2ZFR - chains L and H of the 3 polymer chains in the assembly; structure by X-ray diffraction, 1.85 A resolution.

Chain L:
Molecule: thrombin light chain
From: Homo sapiens
Notes: EC 3.4.21.5
UniProtKB: P00734 (THRB_HUMAN); residues 1-14 here correspond to UniProt positions 336-349 (UniProt number = residue number + 335)
Chain sequence (36 residues; each row starts with the number of its first residue; a row labelled like 14A-14N holds insertion residues (14A, then the next letters in order)):
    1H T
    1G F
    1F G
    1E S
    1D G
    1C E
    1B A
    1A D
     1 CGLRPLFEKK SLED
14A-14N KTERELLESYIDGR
Disordered / not traced: 1H, 1G, 1F, 1E, 1D, 14L-14N
Curated features (UniProtKB/Swiss-Prot):
  - site: Arg14N (Cleavage)

Chain H:
Molecule: thrombin heavy chain
From: Homo sapiens
Notes: EC 3.4.21.5
UniProtKB: P00734 (THRB_HUMAN); the construct lacks a stretch of the UniProt sequence and is renumbered around it, so the offset changes along the chain: 16-36 = UniProt 364-384; 37-60 = UniProt 386-409; 61-77 = UniProt 419-435; 78-97 = UniProt 437-456; 7 more segments
Chain sequence (259 residues; each row starts with the number of its first residue; note: 4 numbers in that range are skipped by the numbering (no residue carries them; nothing is unmodelled there); a row labelled like 60A-60I holds insertion residues (60A, then the next letters in order)):
    16 IVEGSDAEIG MSPWQVMLFR K
   36A S
    37 PQELLCGASL ISDRWVLTAA HCLL
60A-60I YPPWDKNFT
    61 ENDLLVRIGK HSRTRYE
   77A R
    78 NIEKISMLEK IYIHPRYNWR
   97A E
    98 NLDRDIALMK LKKPVAFSDY IHPVCLPDRE TA
129A-129C ASL
   130 LQAGYKGRVT GWGNLKE
146A-146H TWTANVGK
   150 GQPSVLQVVN LPIVERPVCK DSTRIRITDN MFCAG
  184A Y
   185 KP
186A-186D DEGK
   187 RGDACEGDSG GPFVMKSP
204A-204B FN
   205 NRWYQMGIVS WGE
   219 GCD
  221A R
   222 DGKYGFYTHV FRLKKWIQKV IDQFGE
Disordered / not traced: 146A-146H, 247
Disulfides: Cys42-Cys58, Cys168-Cys182, Cys191-Cys220
Ligand contacts: 46U ((S)-N-(4-carbamimidoylbenzyl)-1-(2-(cyclohexyloxy)ethanoyl)pyrrolidine-2-carboxamide): His57, Tyr60A, Trp60D, Leu99, Asp189, Ala190, Cys191, Glu192, Ser195, Val213, Ser214, Trp215, Gly216, Gly219, Cys220, Gly226, Phe227
Curated features (UniProtKB/Swiss-Prot):
  - region: Ala183 to Val200 (High affinity receptor-binding region which is also known as the TP508 peptide)
  - active site (Charge relay system): His57, Asp102, Ser195
  - glycosylation: Asn60G (N-linked (GlcNAc...) (complex) asparagine)

Chain L / chain H interface:
Residue-residue contacts (63):
  Cys1(L) with Pro120(H); Val121(H); Cys122(H), disulfide; Arg206(H), hydrogen bond (backbone-side chain)
  Asp1A(L) with His119(H), salt bridge; Arg206(H)
  Ala1B(L) with Arg206(H), hydrogen bond (backbone-side chain)
  Glu1C(L) with Ser48(H); Asp49(H), hydrogen bond (side chain-backbone); Phe114(H); Pro120(H)
  Gly2(L) with Trp29(H); Pro120(H), hydrogen bond (backbone-backbone); Val121(H); Cys122(H); Arg206(H); Trp207(H), hydrogen bond (backbone-backbone)
  Leu3(L) with His119(H), hydrogen bond (backbone-side chain); Asn205(H); Arg206(H)
  Arg4(L) with Gly25(H); Met26(H), hydrogen bond (side chain-backbone); Pro28(H); Trp29(H); Arg137(H); Trp207(H)
  Pro5(L) with Ser115(H); Asp116(H); His119(H)
  Leu6(L) with Ile24(H); Asp116(H)
  Phe7(L) with Glu23(H); Ile24(H); Gly25(H); Met26(H)
  Glu8(L) with Lys202(H), salt bridge; Asn205(H); Trp207(H), hydrogen bond
  Lys9(L) with His119(H)
  Asp14(L) with Glu23(H); Met26(H); Arg137(H), salt bridge; Trp207(H)
  Lys14A(L) with Glu23(H), hydrogen bond (backbone-side chain)
  Thr14B(L) with Arg137(H), hydrogen bond; Asn159(H), hydrogen bond
  Glu14C(L) with Arg137(H); Lys202(H), salt bridge
  Glu14E(L) with Lys135(H), salt bridge; Asn159(H), hydrogen bond; Tyr184A(H), hydrogen bond
  Leu14F(L) with Lys135(H); Gly136(H); Asn159(H); Trp207(H), hydrophobic
  Ser14I(L) with Gly133(H); Tyr134(H); Lys135(H), hydrogen bond (side chain-backbone)
  Tyr14J(L) with Tyr134(H), hydrophobic; Lys135(H), hydrogen bond (side chain-backbone); Met201(H); Lys202(H), hydrogen bond (side chain-backbone)
  Ile14K(L) with Tyr134(H)
Interface residues without a listed pair, chain L (22 interface residues in all): Leu14G
Interface residues without a listed pair, chain H (30 interface residues in all): Ile47, Tyr117, Pro204
Cross-chain cystine bridges: Cys1(L)-Cys122(H)

Summary:
The interface between chain L and chain H involves 22 residues on one side and 30 on the other, with 1
disulfide bond, 16 hydrogen bonds and 5 salt bridges. Polar pairs include Asp1A(L)-His119(H),
Glu8(L)-Lys202(H) and Glu14E(L)-Lys135(H). Ligands of chain H: compound 46U.
Chain L is thrombin light chain and chain H is thrombin heavy chain, both from Homo sapiens; the structure,
Exploring thrombin S3 pocket, was determined by X-ray diffraction.
